7Q0S - chains A and E of the 8 polymer chains in the assembly; structure by electron microscopy, 4.00 A resolution.

# Chain A
Molecule: Glycogen [starch] synthase, muscle
Organism: Homo sapiens
Notes: EC 2.4.1.11
Reference sequence: P13807 (GYS1_HUMAN); numbering as in UniProt (aligned over 1-737)
Amino-acid sequence (737 residues; each row starts with the number of its first residue):
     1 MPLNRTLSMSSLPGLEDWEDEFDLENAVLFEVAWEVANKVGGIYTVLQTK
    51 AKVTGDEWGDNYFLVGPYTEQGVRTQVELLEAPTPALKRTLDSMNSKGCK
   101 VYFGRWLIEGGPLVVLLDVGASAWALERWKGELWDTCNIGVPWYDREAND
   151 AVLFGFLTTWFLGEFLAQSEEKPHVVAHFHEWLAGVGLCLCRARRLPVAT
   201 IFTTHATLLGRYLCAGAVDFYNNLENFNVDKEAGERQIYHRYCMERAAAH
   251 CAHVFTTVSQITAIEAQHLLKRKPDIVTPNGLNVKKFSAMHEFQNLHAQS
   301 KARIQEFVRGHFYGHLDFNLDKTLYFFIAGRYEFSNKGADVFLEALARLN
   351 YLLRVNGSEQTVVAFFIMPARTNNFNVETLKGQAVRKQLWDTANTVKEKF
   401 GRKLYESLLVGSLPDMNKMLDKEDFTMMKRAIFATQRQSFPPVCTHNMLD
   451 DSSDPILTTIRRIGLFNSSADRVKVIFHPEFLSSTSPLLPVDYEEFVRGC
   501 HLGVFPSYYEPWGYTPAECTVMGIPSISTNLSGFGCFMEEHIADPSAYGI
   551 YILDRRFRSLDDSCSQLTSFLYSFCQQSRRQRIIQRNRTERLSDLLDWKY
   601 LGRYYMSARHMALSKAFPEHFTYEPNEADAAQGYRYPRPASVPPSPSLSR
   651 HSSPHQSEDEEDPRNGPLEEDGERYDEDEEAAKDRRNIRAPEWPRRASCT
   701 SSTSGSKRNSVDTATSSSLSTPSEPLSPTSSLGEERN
Not modelled in the structure: 1-12, 290-292, 630-636, 643-737
Curated features (UniProtKB/Swiss-Prot):
  - binding site (UDP): K39, R331, T515
  - binding site (UDP-alpha-D-glucose): H205, R211, R331, E510, W512, G513
  - binding site (alpha-D-glucose 6-phosphate): H291, E292, Q294, H297, K301, H501, R582, R586
  - modified residue: S8 (Phosphoserine), S11 (Phosphoserine), S412 (Phosphoserine), S641 (Phosphoserine), S645 (Phosphoserine), S649 (Phosphoserine), S652 (Phosphoserine), S653 (Phosphoserine), S657 (Phosphoserine), S698 (Phosphoserine), T700 (Phosphothreonine), S710 (Phosphoserine), T721 (Phosphothreonine), S727 (Phosphoserine), S731 (Phosphoserine)
  - natural variant: G464 (G464S: In NIDDM)
Ligand contacts: 6-O-phosphono-alpha-D-glucopyranose (G6P): Q294, H297, A298, K301, H501, R579, R582, I583, R586
Reported in the primary citation:
  - conformationally variable residues (order/disorder transition, side-chain flip): M290 to E292, R586
  - mutagenesis - R582A/R586A: abolished binding to 6-O-phosphono-alpha-D-glucopyranose

# Chain E
Molecule: Glycogenin-1
Organism: Homo sapiens
Notes: EC 2.4.1.186
Reference sequence: P46976 (GLYG_HUMAN); residues 1-350 here = UniProt positions 1-350
Amino-acid sequence (350 residues; numbered 1 to 350; the number before each row is that of its first residue):
     1 MTDQAFVTLTTNDAYAKGALVLGSSLKQHRTTRRLVVLATPQVSDSMRKV
    51 LETVFDEVIMVDVLDSGDSAHLTLMKRPELGVTLTKLHCWSLTQYSKCVF
   101 MDADTLVLANIDDLFDREELSAAPDPGWPDCFNSGVFVYQPSVETYNQLL
   151 HLASEQGSFDGGDQGILNTFFSSWATTDIRKHLPFIYNLSSISIYSYLPA
   201 FKVFGASAKVVHFLGRVKPWNYTYDPKTKSVKSEAHDPNMTHPEFLILWW
   251 NIFTTNVLPLLQQFGLVKDTCSYVNVLSDLVYTLAFSCGFCRKEDVSGAI
   301 SHLSLGEIPAMAQPFVSSEERKERWEQGQADYMGADSFDNIKRKLDTYLQ
Not modelled in the structure: 1-316, 350
Curated features (UniProtKB/Swiss-Prot):
  - region: S301 to M333 (Interaction with GYS1)
  - binding site (UDP): L9, T11, N12, Y15, R77, D102, A103, D104, H212, G215, K218
  - binding site (UDP-alpha-D-glucose): L9, T11, N12, Y15, R77, K86, D102, A103, D104, N133, S134, D160, D163, Q164, G215, K218
  - binding site (Mn(2+)): D102, D104, H212
  - site: K86 (Important for catalytic activity)
  - modified residue: T2 (N-acetylthreonine), S44 (Phosphoserine)
  - glycosylation: Y195 (O-linked (Glc...) tyrosine)
  - natural variant: A16 (A16P: In PGBM2), T83 (T83M: In GSD15), D102 (D102H: In PGBM2)
  - mutagenesis: Y195 (Y195F: Loss of glucosylation)

# How chain A and chain E interact
Residue-residue contacts - 29 pairs, chain A then chain E:
  W134(A) with K322(E); W325(E); K344(E), hydrogen bond (backbone-side chain)
  D135(A) with K344(E), hydrogen bond (backbone-side chain)
  T136(A) with K344(E), hydrogen bond (backbone-side chain)
  C137(A) with I341(E); K344(E)
  N138(A) with W325(E); K344(E)
  G140(A) with W325(E)
  P142(A) with E326(E)
  W143(A) with Q327(E)
  R192(A) with L349(E)
  A193(A) with Y348(E), hydrophobic
  R195(A) with Y348(E)
  D230(A) with Y332(E)
  K231(A) with Y332(E)
  E235(A) with Y332(E), hydrogen bond
  Y239(A) with A330(E), hydrophobic; D336(E), hydrogen bond (side chain-backbone); S337(E); F338(E), hydrogen bond (side chain-backbone)
  C243(A) with F338(E)
  R246(A) with F338(E)
  A247(A) with F338(E)
  H250(A) with K342(E), hydrogen bond; L345(E); L349(E)
  C251(A) with L345(E), hydrophobic
Other interface residues (no listed pair), chain A (23 interface residues in all): V141, C189, G234
Other interface residues (no listed pair), chain E (16 interface residues in all): S318

# Overview
The interface between chain A and chain E involves 23 residues on one side and 16 on the other; the contacts
include 7 hydrogen bonds. Polar pairs include W134(A)-K344(E), D135(A)-K344(E) and T136(A)-K344(E). Bound to
chain A: 6-O-phosphono-alpha-D-glucopyranose. The paper reports that R582A/R586A of chain A abolish binding to
6-O-phosphono-alpha-D-glucopyranose; conformational variability at M290(A) and R586(A).
Here chain A is Glycogen [starch] synthase, muscle and chain E is Glycogenin-1, both from Homo sapiens. Entry
7Q0S (Human GYS1-GYG1 complex inhibited-like state bound to glucose-6-phosphate) was determined by electron
microscopy together with 7Q0B, 7Q12 and 7Q13 from the same study.
